8V3V - chains A and C of the 4 polymer chains in the assembly; structure by electron microscopy, 3.60 A resolution.

== Chain A (and C) ==
Protein: Acyl-Coenzyme A dehydrogenase family, member 11
Organism: Mus musculus
Notes: chain C of this document is another copy of the same molecule, construct and numbering; everything in this record applies to it too
UniProt: A0A0R4J0I6 (A0A0R4J0I6_MOUSE); numbering as in UniProt (aligned over 2-779)
Amino-acid sequence (778 residues; row label = number of the first residue in the row):
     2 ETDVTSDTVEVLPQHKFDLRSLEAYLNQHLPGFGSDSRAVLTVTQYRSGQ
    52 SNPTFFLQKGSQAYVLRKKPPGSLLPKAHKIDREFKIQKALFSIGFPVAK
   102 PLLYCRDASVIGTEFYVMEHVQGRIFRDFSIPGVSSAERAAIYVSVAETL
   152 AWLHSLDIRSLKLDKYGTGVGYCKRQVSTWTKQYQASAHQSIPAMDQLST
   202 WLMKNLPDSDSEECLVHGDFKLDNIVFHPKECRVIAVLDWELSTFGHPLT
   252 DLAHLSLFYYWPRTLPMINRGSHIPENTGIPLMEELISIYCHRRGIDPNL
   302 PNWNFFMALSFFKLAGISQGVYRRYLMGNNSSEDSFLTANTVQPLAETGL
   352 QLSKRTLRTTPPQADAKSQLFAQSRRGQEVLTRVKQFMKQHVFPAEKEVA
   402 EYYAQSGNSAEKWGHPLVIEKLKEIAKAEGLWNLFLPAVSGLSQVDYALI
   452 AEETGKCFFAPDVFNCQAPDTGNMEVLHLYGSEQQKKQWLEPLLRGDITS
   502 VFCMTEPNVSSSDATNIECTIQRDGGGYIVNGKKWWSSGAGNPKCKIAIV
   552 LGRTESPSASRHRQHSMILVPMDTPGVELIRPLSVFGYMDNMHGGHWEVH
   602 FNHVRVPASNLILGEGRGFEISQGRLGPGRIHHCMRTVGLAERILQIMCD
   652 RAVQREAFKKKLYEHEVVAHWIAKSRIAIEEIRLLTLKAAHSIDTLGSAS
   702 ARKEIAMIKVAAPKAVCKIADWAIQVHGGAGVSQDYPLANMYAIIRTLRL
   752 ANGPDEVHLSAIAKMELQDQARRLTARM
Unresolved in the structure: 2-53, 60-65, 70-80, 95-117, 158-171, 209-214, 246-247, 329-338, 364-374, 406-415, 507-519, 525-527, 555-563, 594-596, 613-625, 657-665, 730-736, 751-756, 776-779
Differences from the reference sequence: engineered mutation Asn753 (Asp in A0A0R4J0I6)
Ligand contacts:
  - FAD (flavin-adenine dinucleotide), molecule 1: Phe503, Cys504, Met505, Thr506, Trp536, Trp537, Ser538, Ser539, His597, Thr748, Glu757, Val758
  - FAD, molecule 2: His666, Val668, Val669, Gln726, Val727, His728, Gly729
From the paper describing this entry:
  - catalytic residues: Asp220 (from molecular simulation)
  - contacts within the chain: Asp220-Asn225 (hydrogen bond) (from molecular simulation)
  - mutagenesis - R637K: decreased catalytic activity

== Interface between chain A and chain C ==
Contacting residue pairs (45; chain A residue first):
  Ser136(A) - Glu286(C)
  Ala138(A) - Val145(C)
  Ala141(A) - Ala141(C)  hydrophobic
  Ala142(A) - Ala142(C)  hydrophobic
  Ala142(A) - Val145(C)  hydrophobic
  Val145(A) - Ala138(C)
  Val145(A) - Ala142(C)  hydrophobic
  Val145(A) - Cys233(C)  hydrophobic
  Glu149(A) - Glu232(C)
  Glu149(A) - Cys233(C)  hydrogen bond
  Glu232(A) - Glu149(C)
  Cys233(A) - Val145(C)  hydrophobic
  Cys233(A) - Glu149(C)  hydrogen bond
  Glu286(A) - Ser136(C)
  Gln647(A) - Gln771(C)
  Gln647(A) - Arg774(C)
  Val654(A) - Leu768(C)  hydrophobic
  Ala670(A) - Ala764(C)
  His671(A) - Glu757(C)  hydrogen bond (side chain-backbone)
  His671(A) - Leu760(C)
  Ala674(A) - Leu760(C)
  Ala674(A) - Ile763(C)  hydrophobic
  Arg677(A) - Lys704(C)
  Arg677(A) - Gln771(C)
  Ile678(A) - Met708(C)  hydrophobic
  Ile678(A) - Val711(C)  hydrophobic
  Glu681(A) - Met708(C)
  Leu685(A) - Leu685(C)
  Leu685(A) - Leu686(C)
  Leu685(A) - Lys689(C)
  Leu686(A) - Leu685(C)
  Lys689(A) - Leu685(C)
  Lys704(A) - Arg677(C)
  Met708(A) - Ile678(C)  hydrophobic
  Met708(A) - Glu681(C)
  Val711(A) - Ile678(C)  hydrophobic
  Glu757(A) - His671(C)  hydrogen bond (backbone-side chain)
  Leu760(A) - His671(C)
  Leu760(A) - Ala674(C)
  Ile763(A) - Ala674(C)  hydrophobic
  Ala764(A) - Ala670(C)
  Leu768(A) - Val654(C)  hydrophobic
  Gln771(A) - Gln647(C)
  Gln771(A) - Arg677(C)
  Arg774(A) - Gln647(C)
Interface residues without a listed pair, chain A (40 interface residues in all): Ser137, Glu139, Pro282, Ile290, Cys650, Ile673, Lys675, Glu682, Ala712, Glu767
Interface residues without a listed pair, chain C (40 interface residues in all): Ser137, Glu139, Pro282, Ile290, Cys650, Ile673, Lys675, Glu682, Ala712, Glu767

== Summary ==
The chain A/chain C interface involves 40 residues from each chain, with 4 hydrogen bonds. Among the polar
pairs are Glu149(A)-Cys233(C) and His671(A)-Glu757(C). Ligands of chain A: flavin-adenine dinucleotide. The
paper reports the catalytic residue Asp220(A); R637K of chain A reduces catalytic activity.
Both chains are Acyl-Coenzyme A dehydrogenase family, member 11 (Mus musculus). Entry 8V3V (ACAD11 D753N with
4-phosphovaleryl-CoA) was determined by electron microscopy (same publication as 8V3U).
